8FUO - chains C and D of the 4 polymer chains in the assembly; structure by X-ray diffraction, 2.43 A resolution.

== Chain C ==
Protein: Amidohydrolase
Organism: Rhodococcus wratislaviensis NBRC 100605
Reference sequence: A0A402C2V4 (A0A402C2V4_RHOWR); residues 13-385 here correspond to UniProt positions 1-373 (UniProt number = residue number - 12)
Sequence (392 residues; numbered -6 to 385; the number before each row is that of its first residue; numbers below 1 keep their minus sign (Met-6 is residue -6)):
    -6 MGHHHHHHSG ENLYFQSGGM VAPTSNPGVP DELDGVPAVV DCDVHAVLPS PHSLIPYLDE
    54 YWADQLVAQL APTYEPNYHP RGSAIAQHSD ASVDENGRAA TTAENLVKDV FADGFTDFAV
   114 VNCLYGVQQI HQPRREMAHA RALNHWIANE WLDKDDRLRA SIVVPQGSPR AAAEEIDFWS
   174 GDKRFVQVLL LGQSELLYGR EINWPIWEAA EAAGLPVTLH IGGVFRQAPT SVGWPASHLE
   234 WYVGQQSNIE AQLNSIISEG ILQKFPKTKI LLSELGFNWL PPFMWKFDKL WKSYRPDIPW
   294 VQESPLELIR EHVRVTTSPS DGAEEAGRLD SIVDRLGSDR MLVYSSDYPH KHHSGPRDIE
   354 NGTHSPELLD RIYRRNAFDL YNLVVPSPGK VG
Unresolved in the structure: -6 to 28, 379-385
Construct notes: expression tag (-6 to 12)
Ion coordination: Fe ion: Asp36, His38, His213, Glu267, Asp340

== Chain D ==
Protein: Amidohydrolase
Organism: Rhodococcus wratislaviensis NBRC 100605
Reference sequence: A0A402C2Q3 (A0A402C2Q3_RHOWR); residue numbers follow UniProt; this construct covers 1-378
Sequence (378 residues; row label = number of the first residue in the row):
     1 MTIIEHGSLG TLPAPSVTTG IVDADIHPVP QDGALEPYLD DRWKKHIREY GVRTTTGLQF
    61 ISEYPQMYGG AMRADAWPES GYPGSDRELL RTQLLDKHNI QLGVLQCLAP GGQTLNPAGQ
   121 ALNQELAAAL CRATNDWQLE HLVYPDPRMR AAIPVTFETP DYAVAEIERV GADPGVVAVL
   181 GTSKTLEPLG SRKYWPIYEA SVAQNLPIQF HLSQGGGHAN TGTGWTSYHT EYHTGHVQSF
   241 QSQLLSLVLS GTFDRFPTLK VMFVEGNVAH FAPLIQRMDY TWETLRGELP DLQRKPSEYI
   301 RDHIWASTQP IDEPEKPEHL AELLEEFCGD NVVFATDYPH FDFDDPETAF PRSFPVDLRD
   361 KILRGNGMRF FGVTNQAD
Unresolved in the structure: 1-10, 375-378
Ion coordination: Fe ion site 1: Asp25, His27, His211, Glu265, Asp337; Fe ion site 2: Glu265, Asp337, His340
Reported in the primary citation:
  - mutagenesis - D342A: decreased catalytic activity

== Interface between chain C and chain D ==
Contacting residue pairs - 149 pairs, chain C then chain D:
  Ser76(C) - Leu285(D)
  Ala77(C) - Thr284(D)
  Ala77(C) - Leu285(D)
  Ile78(C) - Thr284(D)
  Ile78(C) - Leu285(D)  hydrophobic
  Gln186(C) - Gly222(D)  hydrogen bond (side chain-backbone)
  Gln186(C) - Thr223(D)
  Ser187(C) - Thr223(D)  hydrogen bond (backbone-side chain)
  Leu189(C) - Thr223(D)
  Leu190(C) - Thr223(D)
  Leu190(C) - Gly224(D)
  Leu190(C) - Trp225(D)
  Leu190(C) - Thr226(D)
  Leu190(C) - Glu231(D)
  Arg193(C) - Ser227(D)
  Ile214(C) - Arg277(D)
  Gln220(C) - Ala219(D)
  Gln220(C) - Thr221(D)  hydrogen bond (side chain-backbone)
  Gln220(C) - Gly222(D)
  Gln220(C) - Thr223(D)
  Gln220(C) - Gly224(D)  hydrogen bond (side chain-backbone)
  Ala221(C) - His218(D)
  Ala221(C) - Gly222(D)
  Pro222(C) - Gly222(D)
  Thr223(C) - Gly222(D)
  Thr223(C) - Ser242(D)
  Ser224(C) - His218(D)
  Ser224(C) - Ala219(D)
  Ser224(C) - Asn220(D)
  Ser224(C) - Thr221(D)
  Ser224(C) - Gly222(D)
  Ser224(C) - Ser239(D)  hydrogen bond
  Val225(C) - Ser183(D)
  Val225(C) - Lys184(D)
  Val225(C) - Thr185(D)
  Val225(C) - Leu186(D)
  Val225(C) - Glu187(D)
  Val225(C) - Pro188(D)
  Val225(C) - His218(D)
  Val225(C) - Ser239(D)
  Val225(C) - Ser242(D)
  Val225(C) - Gln243(D)
  Gly226(C) - Leu186(D)
  Gly226(C) - Pro188(D)
  Gly226(C) - His218(D)
  Trp227(C) - Pro188(D)
  Ser230(C) - Glu288(D)
  Ser230(C) - Leu289(D)
  His231(C) - Leu285(D)
  His231(C) - Glu288(D)  hydrogen bond (backbone-side chain)
  Leu232(C) - Leu249(D)  hydrophobic
  Leu232(C) - Thr281(D)
  Leu232(C) - Trp282(D)
  Leu232(C) - Glu288(D)  hydrogen bond (backbone-side chain)
  Glu233(C) - Leu245(D)
  Glu233(C) - Ser246(D)
  Glu233(C) - Leu249(D)
  Tyr235(C) - Arg277(D)  hydrogen bond (backbone-side chain)
  Tyr235(C) - Thr281(D)
  Val236(C) - Leu245(D)  hydrophobic
  Val236(C) - Arg277(D)  hydrogen bond (backbone-side chain)
  Val236(C) - Met278(D)  hydrophobic
  Val236(C) - Thr281(D)
  Gly237(C) - Leu245(D)
  Gln239(C) - Gln241(D)
  Gln239(C) - Leu274(D)
  Gln239(C) - Arg277(D)
  Ser240(C) - Gln238(D)
  Ser240(C) - Gln241(D)  hydrogen bond
  Asn241(C) - Gly222(D)  hydrogen bond (side chain-backbone)
  Asn241(C) - Thr223(D)
  Glu243(C) - Val237(D)
  Glu243(C) - Gln238(D)
  Glu243(C) - Gln241(D)  hydrogen bond
  Ala244(C) - Thr221(D)
  Ala244(C) - Gln238(D)
  Gln245(C) - Thr223(D)  hydrogen bond
  Asn247(C) - Thr230(D)  hydrogen bond (side chain-backbone)
  Asn247(C) - Glu231(D)
  Asn247(C) - Thr234(D)  hydrogen bond
  Ser248(C) - Glu231(D)
  Ser251(C) - Tyr228(D)
  Ser251(C) - Thr230(D)  hydrogen bond
  Ser251(C) - Glu231(D)
  Glu252(C) - Ser227(D)  hydrogen bond
  Glu252(C) - Tyr228(D)
  Leu268(C) - Arg277(D)
  Gly269(C) - Arg277(D)
  Asn271(C) - Pro273(D)
  Asn271(C) - Gln276(D)
  Trp272(C) - Pro273(D)
  Pro275(C) - Ala269(D)  hydrophobic
  Pro275(C) - His270(D)
  Phe276(C) - Thr234(D)
  Trp278(C) - Glu313(D)
  Trp278(C) - Pro314(D)  hydrophobic
  Trp278(C) - Glu315(D)
  Trp278(C) - His319(D)
  Trp278(C) - Leu323(D)  hydrophobic
  Lys279(C) - His233(D)
  Lys279(C) - Thr234(D)
  Lys279(C) - Val237(D)
  Lys279(C) - Asn267(D)  hydrogen bond
  Lys279(C) - Pro310(D)
  Phe280(C) - Thr234(D)
  Lys282(C) - Ile311(D)  hydrogen bond (side chain-backbone)
  Lys282(C) - Glu313(D)  salt bridge
  Leu283(C) - Thr230(D)
  Leu283(C) - His233(D)
  Leu283(C) - Thr234(D)
  Trp284(C) - Thr230(D)
  Tyr287(C) - Tyr68(D)  hydrophobic
  Tyr287(C) - His229(D)
  Tyr287(C) - Thr230(D)
  Tyr287(C) - His233(D)  hydrogen bond
  Tyr287(C) - Phe341(D)
  Pro289(C) - Tyr68(D)
  Asp290(C) - Met67(D)
  Asp290(C) - Tyr68(D)
  Asp290(C) - Tyr228(D)
  Asp290(C) - His229(D)  hydrogen bond (side chain-backbone)
  Ile291(C) - Tyr228(D)  hydrophobic
  Ile291(C) - Thr230(D)
  Trp293(C) - Tyr228(D)
  Leu299(C) - Glu315(D)
  Arg303(C) - Glu315(D)  salt bridge
  Pro312(C) - Tyr280(D)  hydrophobic
  Ser313(C) - Tyr280(D)  hydrogen bond
  Asp314(C) - Gln276(D)  hydrogen bond (backbone-side chain)
  Asp314(C) - Arg277(D)  salt bridge
  Asp314(C) - Tyr280(D)
  Gly315(C) - Gln276(D)
  Gly315(C) - Tyr280(D)
  Glu317(C) - Tyr280(D)
  Arg321(C) - Gln276(D)  hydrogen bond
  Arg321(C) - Glu326(D)  salt bridge
  Asp327(C) - Lys316(D)  salt bridge
  Asp327(C) - His319(D)  salt bridge
  Arg328(C) - His319(D)
  Arg328(C) - Glu322(D)  salt bridge
  Arg328(C) - Leu323(D)
  Arg328(C) - Glu326(D)  salt bridge
  Lys344(C) - Thr284(D)
  His345(C) - Tyr280(D)
  His345(C) - Thr284(D)
  His346(C) - Tyr280(D)
  His346(C) - Glu283(D)  salt bridge
  His346(C) - Thr284(D)  hydrogen bond (backbone-side chain)
  Ser347(C) - Tyr280(D)  hydrogen bond (backbone-side chain)
Other interface residues (no listed pair), chain C (69 interface residues in all): Gly185, Glu188, Ser286, Ala316

== Summary ==
The interface between chain C and chain D involves 69 residues on one side and 60 on the other, with 26
hydrogen bonds and 9 salt bridges. Among the polar pairs are Lys282(C)-Glu313(D), Arg303(C)-Glu315(D) and
Asp314(C)-Arg277(D). From the paper: D342A of chain D reduces catalytic activity.
Chain C is Amidohydrolase and chain D is Amidohydrolase, both from Rhodococcus wratislaviensis NBRC 100605;
the structure, Fe-bound AibH1H2, was determined by X-ray diffraction, deposited together with 8FUL, 8FUM and
8FUN.
